PDB entry 8YT8 | electron microscopy, 3.50 A resolution | chains B and G of the 9 polymer chains in the assembly

[Chain B]
Protein: Beta-sarcoglycan
From: Mus musculus
Reference sequence: P82349 (SGCB_MOUSE); numbering as in UniProt (aligned over 55-317)
Chain sequence (263 residues; numbered 55 to 317; the number before each row is that of its first residue):
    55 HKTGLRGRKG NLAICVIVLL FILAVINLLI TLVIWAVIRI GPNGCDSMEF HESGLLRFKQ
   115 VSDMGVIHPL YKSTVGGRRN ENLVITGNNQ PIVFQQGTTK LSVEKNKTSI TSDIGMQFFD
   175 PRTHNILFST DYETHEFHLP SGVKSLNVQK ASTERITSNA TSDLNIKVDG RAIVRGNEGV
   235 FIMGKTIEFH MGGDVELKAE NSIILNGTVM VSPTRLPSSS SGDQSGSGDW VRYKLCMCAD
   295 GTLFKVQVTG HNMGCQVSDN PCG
Cystine bridges: Cys-290/Cys-309, Cys-292/Cys-316
Glycans and other covalent adducts: N-acetylglucosamine (NAG) linked to Asn-160, Asn-213, Asn-260
Metal / ion sites: Ca2+: Glu-232 (shared with Thr-198(G) of chain G; 3 residues of chain O)
Curated features (UniProtKB/Swiss-Prot):
  - glycosylation (N-linked (GlcNAc...) asparagine): Asn-160, Asn-213, Asn-260
What the authors report for this chain:
  - post-translational modification sites: Asn-160, Asn-213, Asn-260
  - disease-associated variants - M102K, L110R, S116F: decreased stability (proposed by the authors, not directly observed)

[Chain G]
Protein: Gamma-sarcoglycan
From: Mus musculus
Reference sequence: P82348 (SGCG_MOUSE); residues 27-291 here = UniProt positions 27-291
Chain sequence (265 residues; numbered 27 to 291; the number before each row is that of its first residue):
    27 GIYGWRKRCL YLFVLLLLAI LVVNLALTIW ILKVMWFSPI GMGHLHVTAD GLRLEGESEF
    87 LFPLYAKEIR SRVDSSLLLQ STQNVTVSAR NSEGEVTGRV KVGAQMVEVQ SQHFQINSED
   147 GKPLFSAEEQ DVVVGTGRLR VTGPEGALFE HSVETPLVRA DPFQDLRLES PTRSLSMDAP
   207 RGVHVKANAG KLEALSQMDI ILQSSEGVLV LDAETVGLTK LKQGTQGPAG SSNGFYEICA
   267 CPDGKLYLSM AGEVTTCEEH SHVCL
Cystine bridges: Cys-265/Cys-283, Cys-267/Cys-290
Glycans and other covalent adducts: N-acetylglucosamine (NAG) linked to Asn-110
Metal / ion sites: Ca2+: Thr-198 (shared with Glu-232(B) of chain B; 3 residues of chain O)
Residues lining bound ligands: phosphatidyl serine (P5S; O-[(R)-{[(2R)-2,3-bis(octadecanoyloxy)propyl]oxy}(hydroxy)phosphoryl]-L-serine): Trp-31, Arg-32, Cys-35, Phe-39
Curated features (UniProtKB/Swiss-Prot):
  - glycosylation: Asn-110 (N-linked (GlcNAc...) asparagine)
What the authors report for this chain:
  - post-translational modification sites: Asn-110
  - disease-associated variants - C283Y: decreased stability (proposed by the authors, not directly observed)

[How chain B and chain G interact]
Residue-residue contacts (332):
  Gly-58(B) with Ile-28(G)
  Leu-59(B) with Lys-33(G); Tyr-37(G)
  Leu-74(B) with Leu-44(G), hydrophobic
  Leu-77(B) with Leu-47(G), hydrophobic
  Ala-78(B) with Leu-47(G)
  Asn-81(B) with Asn-50(G), hydrogen bond; Thr-54(G), hydrogen bond
  Ile-84(B) with Thr-54(G)
  Ile-88(B) with Leu-58(G), hydrophobic
  Val-91(B) with Phe-63(G), hydrophobic
  Ile-92(B) with Phe-63(G), hydrophobic
  Arg-93(B) with Thr-74(G); Ala-75(G)
  Ser-101(B) with Leu-78(G)
  Phe-112(B) with Leu-78(G), hydrophobic
  Gln-114(B) with Ala-75(G); Asp-76(G); Gly-77(G), hydrogen bond (side chain-backbone)
  Val-115(B) with Gly-77(G); Leu-78(G), hydrogen bond (backbone-backbone)
  Asp-117(B) with Arg-79(G); Leu-80(G), hydrogen bond (backbone-backbone); Arg-98(G), salt bridge
  Met-118(B) with Leu-80(G)
  Gly-119(B) with Arg-98(G)
  Val-120(B) with Gly-82(G); Glu-83(G); Ser-84(G), hydrogen bond (backbone-backbone)
  Ile-121(B) with Ser-84(G); Phe-86(G), hydrophobic
  His-122(B) with Ser-84(G), hydrogen bond (backbone-backbone); Glu-85(G); Phe-86(G), hydrogen bond (backbone-backbone)
  Pro-123(B) with Phe-86(G)
  Leu-124(B) with Glu-85(G); Phe-86(G), hydrogen bond (backbone-backbone); Leu-87(G), hydrophobic
  Tyr-125(B) with Leu-87(G); Phe-88(G), hydrogen bond (backbone-backbone)
  Lys-126(B) with Phe-88(G); Pro-89(G)
  Ser-127(B) with Phe-86(G); Phe-88(G); Pro-89(G)
  Thr-128(B) with Pro-89(G); Leu-90(G)
  Val-129(B) with Leu-90(G); Ile-95(G), hydrophobic
  Gly-130(B) with Leu-90(G), hydrogen bond (backbone-backbone); Tyr-91(G); Ala-92(G), hydrogen bond (backbone-backbone)
  Gly-131(B) with Tyr-91(G); Ala-92(G)
  Arg-132(B) with Tyr-91(G); Ala-92(G), hydrogen bond (backbone-backbone); Lys-93(G)
  Glu-135(B) with Lys-93(G)
  Leu-137(B) with Ile-95(G), hydrophobic
  Val-138(B) with Glu-94(G); Ile-95(G), hydrogen bond (backbone-backbone)
  Ile-139(B) with Ile-95(G); Leu-103(G), hydrophobic
  Thr-140(B) with Glu-94(G); Ile-95(G), hydrogen bond (backbone-backbone); Arg-96(G); Ser-97(G), hydrogen bond (backbone-backbone)
  Gly-141(B) with Ser-97(G)
  Asn-142(B) with Arg-96(G); Ser-97(G)
  Gln-144(B) with Arg-98(G); Val-99(G); Asp-100(G); Ser-101(G), hydrogen bond (side chain-backbone); Ser-102(G)
  Pro-145(B) with Ser-102(G); Leu-103(G)
  Ile-146(B) with Leu-103(G)
  Val-147(B) with Leu-103(G), hydrogen bond (backbone-backbone); Leu-104(G); Leu-105(G), hydrogen bond (backbone-backbone)
  Phe-148(B) with Leu-105(G), hydrophobic; Val-111(G), hydrophobic; Val-113(G), hydrophobic
  Gln-149(B) with Leu-105(G), hydrogen bond (backbone-backbone); Gln-106(G); Ser-107(G); Val-111(G)
  Gln-150(B) with Thr-108(G), hydrogen bond (side chain-backbone); Gln-109(G), hydrogen bond (side chain-backbone); Asn-110(G); Val-128(G); Gly-129(G); Ala-130(G)
  Thr-153(B) with Val-128(G); Gly-129(G); Ala-130(G), hydrogen bond (side chain-backbone); Gln-131(G); Val-133(G)
  Leu-155(B) with Val-128(G), hydrophobic
  Ile-164(B) with Val-133(G), hydrophobic
  Ser-166(B) with Gln-131(G), hydrogen bond (side chain-backbone)
  Asp-167(B) with Gln-131(G)
  Ile-168(B) with Gln-131(G); Met-132(G), hydrophobic
  Gly-169(B) with Met-132(G); Val-133(G)
  Met-170(B) with Val-133(G); Phe-140(G), hydrophobic
  Gln-171(B) with Met-132(G); Val-133(G), hydrogen bond (backbone-backbone); Glu-134(G); Val-135(G), hydrogen bond (backbone-backbone)
  Phe-172(B) with Val-135(G); Ser-137(G); Phe-140(G); Ala-153(G)
  Phe-173(B) with Glu-134(G); Val-135(G), hydrogen bond (backbone-backbone); Gln-136(G); Ser-137(G)
  Asp-174(B) with Ser-137(G); Gln-138(G)
  Pro-175(B) with Thr-123(G); Ser-137(G)
  Arg-176(B) with Gln-138(G), hydrogen bond
  Thr-177(B) with Glu-155(G)
  Asn-179(B) with Glu-155(G)
  Leu-181(B) with Glu-154(G); Glu-155(G)
  Pro-194(B) with Val-158(G); Val-160(G), hydrophobic
  Ser-195(B) with Val-158(G), hydrogen bond (backbone-backbone); Val-159(G); Val-160(G), hydrogen bond (backbone-backbone)
  Gly-196(B) with Val-160(G)
  Val-197(B) with Leu-165(G), hydrophobic
  Lys-198(B) with Gly-163(G)
  Ser-199(B) with Gly-163(G); Arg-164(G), hydrogen bond; Leu-165(G), hydrogen bond (backbone-backbone)
  Leu-200(B) with Leu-165(G)
  Asn-201(B) with Arg-164(G); Leu-165(G), hydrogen bond (backbone-backbone); Arg-166(G); Val-167(G), hydrogen bond (backbone-backbone); Asp-187(G)
  Val-202(B) with Val-167(G), hydrophobic; Ala-173(G), hydrophobic
  Gln-203(B) with Gly-169(G); Phe-189(G)
  Lys-204(B) with Glu-171(G); Gly-172(G); Ala-173(G), hydrogen bond (backbone-backbone)
  Ala-205(B) with Ala-173(G)
  Ser-206(B) with Ala-173(G), hydrogen bond (backbone-backbone); Phe-175(G)
  Thr-207(B) with Val-179(G)
  Glu-208(B) with His-177(G)
  Arg-209(B) with Ser-178(G), hydrogen bond; Val-179(G), hydrogen bond (backbone-backbone)
  Ile-210(B) with Val-179(G)
  Thr-211(B) with Val-179(G), hydrogen bond (backbone-backbone); Glu-180(G); Thr-181(G), hydrogen bond (backbone-backbone)
  Ser-212(B) with Glu-180(G); Thr-181(G)
  Asn-213(B) with Glu-180(G)
  Asp-217(B) with Pro-182(G)
  Leu-218(B) with Thr-181(G)
  Asn-219(B) with Pro-182(G), hydrogen bond (backbone-backbone); Leu-183(G); Val-184(G), hydrogen bond (backbone-backbone)
  Ile-220(B) with Val-184(G); Leu-192(G), hydrophobic
  Lys-221(B) with Leu-183(G); Val-184(G), hydrogen bond (backbone-backbone); Arg-185(G); Ala-186(G)
  Val-222(B) with Leu-192(G), hydrophobic
  Asp-223(B) with Gln-190(G)
  Gly-224(B) with Gln-190(G)
  Arg-225(B) with Gln-190(G); Asp-191(G), hydrogen bond (backbone-side chain); Leu-192(G), hydrogen bond (backbone-backbone)
  Ala-226(B) with Leu-192(G)
  Ile-227(B) with Leu-192(G), hydrogen bond (backbone-backbone); Arg-193(G); Leu-194(G), hydrogen bond (backbone-backbone)
  Val-228(B) with Leu-194(G); Leu-201(G), hydrophobic
  Arg-229(B) with Leu-194(G), hydrogen bond (backbone-backbone); Glu-195(G), salt bridge; Ser-196(G), hydrogen bond (backbone-backbone)
  Asn-231(B) with Ser-196(G), hydrogen bond (backbone-backbone); Pro-197(G), hydrogen bond (side chain-backbone); Arg-199(G)
  Glu-232(B) with Thr-198(G); Arg-199(G); Ser-200(G)
  Gly-233(B) with Ser-200(G); Leu-201(G), hydrogen bond (backbone-backbone)
  Val-234(B) with Leu-201(G)
  Phe-235(B) with Ser-200(G); Leu-201(G), hydrogen bond (backbone-backbone); Ser-202(G); Met-203(G), hydrogen bond (backbone-backbone)
  Met-237(B) with Met-203(G); Ala-205(G); Val-209(G)
  Gly-238(B) with Ala-205(G)
  Lys-239(B) with Pro-206(G); Gly-208(G)
  Thr-240(B) with Gly-208(G); Val-209(G), hydrogen bond (backbone-backbone)
  Ile-241(B) with Val-209(G)
  Glu-242(B) with Val-209(G), hydrogen bond (backbone-backbone); Val-211(G), hydrogen bond (backbone-backbone)
  Phe-243(B) with Val-211(G), hydrophobic; Leu-218(G), hydrophobic
  His-244(B) with Val-211(G), hydrogen bond (backbone-backbone); Ala-213(G)
  Met-245(B) with Ala-213(G), hydrophobic; Lys-217(G); Leu-218(G), hydrophobic
  Gly-246(B) with Ala-213(G), hydrogen bond (backbone-backbone); Asn-214(G); Gly-216(G)
  Gly-247(B) with Gly-216(G), hydrogen bond (backbone-backbone)
  Asp-248(B) with Lys-217(G); Leu-218(G), hydrogen bond (backbone-backbone)
  Val-249(B) with Leu-218(G)
  Glu-250(B) with Lys-217(G), salt bridge; Leu-218(G), hydrogen bond (backbone-backbone); Glu-219(G); Ala-220(G), hydrogen bond (backbone-backbone)
  Leu-251(B) with Ala-220(G)
  Lys-252(B) with Ala-220(G), hydrogen bond (backbone-backbone); Leu-221(G); Ser-222(G)
  Ala-253(B) with Ser-222(G); Ile-226(G), hydrophobic
  Glu-254(B) with Ser-222(G), hydrogen bond (backbone-backbone); Gln-223(G)
  Asn-255(B) with Met-224(G)
  Ser-256(B) with Asp-225(G), hydrogen bond; Ile-226(G), hydrogen bond (backbone-backbone)
  Ile-257(B) with Ile-226(G)
  Ile-258(B) with Ile-226(G), hydrogen bond (backbone-backbone); Ile-227(G); Leu-228(G), hydrogen bond (backbone-backbone)
  Leu-259(B) with Leu-228(G), hydrophobic; Leu-235(G), hydrophobic
  Asn-260(B) with Leu-228(G), hydrogen bond (backbone-backbone); Gln-229(G); Leu-235(G)
  Gly-261(B) with Ser-230(G)
  Thr-262(B) with Gly-233(G); Val-234(G); Leu-235(G), hydrogen bond (backbone-backbone)
  Val-263(B) with Lys-271(G); Leu-272(G), hydrogen bond (backbone-backbone)
  Met-264(B) with Val-234(G), hydrophobic; Leu-235(G), hydrogen bond (backbone-backbone); Leu-237(G); Gly-270(G); Lys-271(G)
  Val-265(B) with Leu-237(G); Gly-270(G), hydrogen bond (backbone-backbone); Leu-272(G), hydrophobic
  Ser-266(B) with Leu-237(G)
  Arg-269(B) with Asp-238(G), salt bridge; Glu-240(G), salt bridge
  Leu-270(B) with Ala-239(G); Glu-240(G); Val-242(G), hydrophobic
  Pro-271(B) with Glu-240(G)
  Tyr-287(B) with Gln-249(G), hydrogen bond
  Lys-288(B) with Glu-263(G), salt bridge
  Cys-290(B) with Tyr-262(G), hydrogen bond (side chain-backbone)
  Met-291(B) with Phe-261(G); Tyr-262(G), hydrogen bond (backbone-backbone); Ile-264(G), hydrophobic; Leu-274(G), hydrophobic
  Cys-292(B) with Gly-260(G)
  Ala-293(B) with Gly-260(G), hydrogen bond (backbone-backbone)
  Leu-297(B) with Leu-247(G); Ile-264(G), hydrophobic
  Phe-298(B) with Leu-247(G), hydrophobic; Lys-248(G); Phe-261(G), hydrophobic
  Lys-299(B) with Leu-247(G); Lys-248(G), hydrogen bond (backbone-backbone); Gln-249(G); Gly-250(G), hydrogen bond (backbone-backbone)
  Val-300(B) with Gly-250(G)
  Gln-301(B) with Gln-249(G)
  Asn-306(B) with Glu-279(G); Val-280(G); Thr-281(G)
  Met-307(B) with Glu-279(G); Val-280(G); Thr-281(G)
  Gly-308(B) with Glu-263(G); Gly-278(G); Glu-279(G), hydrogen bond (backbone-backbone); Val-280(G)
  Cys-309(B) with Phe-261(G); Tyr-262(G), hydrogen bond (side chain-backbone); Glu-263(G), hydrogen bond; Ala-277(G); Gly-278(G), hydrogen bond (backbone-backbone)
  Gln-310(B) with Gln-252(G), hydrogen bond (backbone-side chain); Gly-253(G), hydrogen bond (side chain-backbone); Pro-254(G), hydrogen bond (side chain-backbone); Ala-255(G); Gly-256(G), hydrogen bond (side chain-backbone); Ser-257(G); Ser-258(G); Gly-278(G), hydrogen bond (backbone-backbone); Glu-279(G)
  Val-311(B) with Thr-251(G); Gly-253(G); Gly-256(G); Phe-261(G), hydrophobic
  Ser-312(B) with Thr-251(G); Gly-253(G), hydrogen bond (backbone-backbone); Gly-256(G)
  Asp-313(B) with Gly-250(G); Thr-251(G), hydrogen bond (side chain-backbone)
  Pro-315(B) with Lys-248(G); Phe-261(G)
Other interface residues (no listed pair), chain B (164 interface residues in all): Thr-57, Ile-71, Thr-85, Val-87, Asn-136, Lys-154, Leu-193, Gly-230, Ile-236, Pro-267, Leu-289
Other interface residues (no listed pair), chain G (177 interface residues in all): Gly-27, Tyr-29, Val-40, Ile-57, Met-61, Pro-65, Met-68, Val-73, His-139, Asp-157, Pro-170, Leu-174, Asp-204, Arg-207, His-210, Lys-212, Val-236, Pro-268, Asp-269
From the paper, about this interface:
  - pairs named by the authors: Lys-288(B)/Glu-263(G)

[Summary]
Chain B and chain G form an interface of 164 and 177 residues respectively, with 91 hydrogen bonds and 6 salt
bridges. Among the polar pairs are Asp-117(B)/Arg-98(G), Arg-229(B)/Glu-195(G) and Glu-250(B)/Lys-217(G). The
paper describes a contact between Lys-288(B) and Glu-263(G). The paper reports that M102K, L110R and S116F of
chain B reduce stability; modification sites Asn-160(B), Asn-213(B) and Asn-110(G) among others.
Chain B is Beta-sarcoglycan and chain G is Gamma-sarcoglycan, both from Mus musculus; the structure, Cryo-EM
structure of the dystrophin glycoprotein complex, was determined by electron microscopy.
